Entry 7SQ4 (X-ray diffraction, 1.49 A resolution); this record covers chain A.

# Chain A
Protein: Designed trefoil knot protein, variant 2
Organism: synthetic construct
Amino-acid sequence (153 residues; row label = number of the first residue in the row; numbers below 1 keep their minus sign (Gly-2 is residue -2)):
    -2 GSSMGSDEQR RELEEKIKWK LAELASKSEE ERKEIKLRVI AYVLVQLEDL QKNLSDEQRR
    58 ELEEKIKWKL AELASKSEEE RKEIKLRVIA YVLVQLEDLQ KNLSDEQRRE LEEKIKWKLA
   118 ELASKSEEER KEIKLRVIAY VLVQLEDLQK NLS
Disordered / not traced: -2 to 3, 52-150
Metal / ion sites: Na+ near Ser23 (its only coordinating residue here)

# In short
Chain A is Designed trefoil knot protein, variant 2 (synthetic construct); the structure, Designed trefoil
knot protein, variant 2, was determined by X-ray diffraction together with 8ETQ, 7SQ5 and 7SQ3 from the same
study.
